Entry 4BXN (X-ray diffraction, 2.79 A resolution); this record covers chain A.

== Chain A ==
Molecule: Kinesin-like protein KIF11
Source organism: Homo sapiens
Notes: fragment: motor domain, residues 1-368
Reference sequence: P52732 (KIF11_HUMAN); numbering as in UniProt (aligned over 1-368)
Sequence (368 residues; numbered 1 to 368; the number before each row is that of its first residue):
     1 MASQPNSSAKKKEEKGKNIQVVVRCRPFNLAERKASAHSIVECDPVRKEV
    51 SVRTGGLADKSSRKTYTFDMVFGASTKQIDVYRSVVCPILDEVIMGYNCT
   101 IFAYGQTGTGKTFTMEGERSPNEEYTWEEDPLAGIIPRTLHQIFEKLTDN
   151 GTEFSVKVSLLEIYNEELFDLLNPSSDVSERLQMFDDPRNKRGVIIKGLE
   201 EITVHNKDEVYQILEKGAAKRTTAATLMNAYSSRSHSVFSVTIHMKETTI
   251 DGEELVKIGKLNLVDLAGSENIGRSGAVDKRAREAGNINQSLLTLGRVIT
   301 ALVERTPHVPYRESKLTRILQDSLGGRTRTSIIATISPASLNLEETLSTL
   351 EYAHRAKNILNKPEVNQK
Disordered / not traced: 1-15, 56-57, 365-368
UniProt features mapped onto this chain:
  - binding site (ATP): Gly105 to Thr112
  - modified residue: Lys146 (N6-acetyllysine)
Ion coordination: Cd2+ site 1: Cys25, Arg26; Cd2+ site 2 near Cys87 (its only coordinating residue here); Cd2+ site 3 near Lys157 (its only coordinating residue here); Cd2+ site 4 near Asp186 (its only coordinating residue here); Cd2+ site 5 near Ser232 (its only coordinating residue here); Cd2+ site 6 near Arg283 (its only coordinating residue here); Cd2+ site 7 near Glu313 (its only coordinating residue here)
Residues lining bound ligands:
  - 6LX (N-(3-aminopropyl)-N-[(1R)-1-(3-benzyl-7-chloro-4-oxo-4H-chromen-2-yl)-2-methylpropyl]-4-methylbenzamide): Thr112, Glu116, Gly117, Glu118, Arg119, Trp127, Asp130, Leu132, Ala133, Gly134, Ile136, Pro137, Tyr211, Leu214, Glu215, Lys216, Gly217, Ala218, Ala219, Arg221
  - ADP (adenosine-5'-diphosphate): Arg26, Thr107, Gly108, Thr109, Gly110, Lys111, Thr112, Phe113, Glu118, Ser232

== Summary ==
Chain A binds ADP and compound 6LX. The Cd2+ site 1 is built by Cys25 and Arg26. From UniProt: 8 ATP-binding
residues.
Chain A is Kinesin-like protein KIF11 (Homo sapiens); the structure, Eg5(WT) complex, was determined by X-ray
diffraction together with 4B7B, 4AS7, 4A1Z and 4A28 from the same study.
